PDB entry 2UWJ | X-ray diffraction, 2.00 A resolution | chains E and F of the 3 polymer chains in the assembly

== Chain E ==
Molecule: Type III export protein psce
Organism: Pseudomonas aeruginosa
UniProtKB: Q9I317 (PSCE_PSEAE); residues 4-70 here correspond to UniProt positions 1-67 (UniProt number = residue number - 3)
Amino-acid sequence (70 residues; each row starts with the number of its first residue):
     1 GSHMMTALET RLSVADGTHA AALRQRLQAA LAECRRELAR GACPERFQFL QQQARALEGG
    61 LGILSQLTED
Differences from the reference sequence: conflict R46 (His43 in Q9I317)

== Chain F ==
Molecule: Type III export protein pscf
Organism: Pseudomonas aeruginosa
UniProtKB: P95434 (PSCF_PSEAE); residues 55-85 here correspond to UniProt positions 54-84 (UniProt number = residue number - 1)
Amino-acid sequence (32 residues; each row starts with the number of its first residue):
    54 MHKINKWSVI YNINSTVTRA LRDLMQGILQ KI
Metal / ion sites: Ni2+: M54, H55 (shared with 1 residue of chain G)
What the authors report for this chain:
  - mutagenesis - L74K/I81K, M78K/L82K: decreased stability
  - mutagenesis - D76A: unchanged expression

== Chain E / chain F interface ==
Pairs across the interface (7):
  G1(E) - W60(F)
  M4(E) - R75(F)
  M5(E) - W60(F)
  M5(E) - I63(F)  hydrophobic
  M5(E) - R75(F)
  T6(E) - Q79(F)
  A7(E) - Q79(F)
Other interface residues (no listed pair), chain F (5 interface residues in all): M78
From the paper, about this interface:
  - specific contacts: M5(E)-M78(F) (hydrophobic contact), W60(F)-M5(E) (hydrophobic contact), I63(F)-M5(E) (hydrophobic contact)

== In short ==
Chain E and chain F each contribute 5 residues to their interface. The paper describes hydrophobic contacts
between M5(E) and M78(F), W60(F) and M5(E) and I63(F) and M5(E). M54(F) and H55(F) coordinate Ni2+. The paper
reports that L74K/I81K and M78K/L82K of chain F reduce stability; D76A of chain F leaves expression unchanged.
Here chain E is Type III export protein psce and chain F is Type III export protein pscf, both from
Pseudomonas aeruginosa. Entry 2UWJ (Structure of the heterotrimeric complex which regulates type III secretion
needle formation) was determined by X-ray diffraction.
